6OMC - chains A and H of the 13 polymer chains in the assembly; structure by electron microscopy, 3.80 A resolution.

Chain A (and H):
Protein: Major capsid protein
Source organism: Escherichia phage T5
Notes: chain H of this document is another copy of the same molecule, construct and numbering; everything in this record applies to it too
UniProtKB: Q6QGD8 (CAPSD_BPT5); residue numbers follow UniProt; this construct covers 160-458
Amino-acid sequence (299 residues; numbered 160 to 458; the number before each row is that of its first residue):
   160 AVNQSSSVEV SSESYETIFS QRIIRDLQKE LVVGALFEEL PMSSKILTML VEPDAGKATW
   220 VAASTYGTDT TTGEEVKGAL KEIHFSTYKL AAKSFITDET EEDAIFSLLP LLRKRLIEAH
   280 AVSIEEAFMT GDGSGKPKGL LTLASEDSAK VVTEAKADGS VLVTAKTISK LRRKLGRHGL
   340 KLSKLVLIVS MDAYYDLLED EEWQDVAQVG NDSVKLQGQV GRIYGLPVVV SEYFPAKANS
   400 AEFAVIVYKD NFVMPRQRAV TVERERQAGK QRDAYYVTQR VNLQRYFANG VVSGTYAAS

Chain A / chain H interface:
Pairs across the interface (8; chain A residue first):
  Y225(A) - E258(H)
  G226(A) - T256(H)
  G226(A) - K429(H)  hydrogen bond (backbone-side chain)
  T227(A) - G428(H)  hydrogen bond (side chain-backbone)
  T227(A) - K429(H)  hydrogen bond (side chain-backbone)
  T227(A) - R431(H)  hydrogen bond (backbone-side chain)
  D228(A) - K429(H)  hydrogen bond (backbone-side chain)
  T231(A) - K429(H)
Also at the interface, not in a pair above, chain A (6 interface residues in all): T229

In short:
6 residues of chain A face 5 of chain H across their interface, with 5 hydrogen bonds. Among the polar pairs
are G226(A)-K429(H), T227(A)-G428(H) and T227(A)-K429(H).
Both chains are Major capsid protein (Escherichia phage T5). Entry 6OMC (capsid of T5 virion) was determined
by electron microscopy together with 6OKB and 6OMA from the same study.
